Entry 6NJM (electron microscopy, 6.50 A resolution (low resolution: residue-level contacts below are approximate; hydrogen-bond / salt-bridge calls are withheld)); this record covers chains B and L of the 16 polymer chains in the assembly.

[Chain B]
Molecule: Glutamate receptor 2
Organism: Rattus norvegicus
UniProtKB: P19491 (GRIA2_RAT), isoform P19491-2; residues -20 to 862 here correspond to UniProt positions 1-883 (UniProt number = residue number + 21)
Chain sequence (883 residues; row label = number of the first residue in the row; numbers below 1 keep their minus sign (Met-20 is residue -20)):
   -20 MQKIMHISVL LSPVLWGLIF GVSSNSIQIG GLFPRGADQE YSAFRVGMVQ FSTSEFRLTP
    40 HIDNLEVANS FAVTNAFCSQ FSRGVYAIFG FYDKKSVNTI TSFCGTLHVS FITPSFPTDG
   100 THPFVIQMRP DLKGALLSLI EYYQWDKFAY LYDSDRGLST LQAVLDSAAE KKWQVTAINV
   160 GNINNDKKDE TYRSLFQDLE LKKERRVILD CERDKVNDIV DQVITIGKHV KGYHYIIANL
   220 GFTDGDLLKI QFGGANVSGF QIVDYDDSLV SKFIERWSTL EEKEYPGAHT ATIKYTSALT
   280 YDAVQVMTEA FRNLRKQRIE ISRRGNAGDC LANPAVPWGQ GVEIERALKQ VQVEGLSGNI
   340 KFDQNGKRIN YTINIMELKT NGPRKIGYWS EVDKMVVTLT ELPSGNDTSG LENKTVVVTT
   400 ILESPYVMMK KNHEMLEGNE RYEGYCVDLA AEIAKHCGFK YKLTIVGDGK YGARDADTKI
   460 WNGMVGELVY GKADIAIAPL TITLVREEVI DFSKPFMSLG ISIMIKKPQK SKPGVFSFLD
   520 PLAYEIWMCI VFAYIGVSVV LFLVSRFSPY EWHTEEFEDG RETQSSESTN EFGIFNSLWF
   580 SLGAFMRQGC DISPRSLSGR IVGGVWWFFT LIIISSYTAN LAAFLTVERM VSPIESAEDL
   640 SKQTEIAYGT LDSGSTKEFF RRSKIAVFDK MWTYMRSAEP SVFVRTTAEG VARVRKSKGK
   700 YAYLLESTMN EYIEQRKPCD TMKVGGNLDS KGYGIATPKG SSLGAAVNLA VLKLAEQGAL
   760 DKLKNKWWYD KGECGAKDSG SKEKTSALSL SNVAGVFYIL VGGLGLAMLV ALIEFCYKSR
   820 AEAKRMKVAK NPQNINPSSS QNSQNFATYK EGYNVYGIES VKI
Disordered / not traced: -20 to 3, 379-394, 549-568, 588-590, 826-862
Differences from the reference sequence: conflict Arg586 (Gln607 in P19491), Ala744 (Thr765 in P19491), Ala745 (Pro766 in P19491), Ala754 (Ser775 in P19491), Ala758 (Val779 in P19491)
Curated features (UniProtKB/Swiss-Prot):
  - region: Ala846 to Gly856 (Required for interaction with IQSEC1)
  - binding site (L-glutamate): Pro478, Thr480, Arg485, Ser654, Thr655, Glu705
  - site: Arg453 (Interaction with the cone snail toxin Con-ikot-ikot), Ile633 (Crucial to convey clamshell closure to channel opening), Arg660 (Interaction with the cone snail toxin Con-ikot-ikot), Lys752 (Interaction with the cone snail toxin Con-ikot-ikot)
  - modified residue: Ser662 (Phosphoserine), Ser696 (Phosphoserine), Ser839 (Phosphoserine), Ser842 (Phosphoserine), Tyr855 (Phosphotyrosine), Ser859 (Phosphoserine)
  - lipidation (S-palmitoyl cysteine): Cys589, Cys815
  - glycosylation (N-linked (GlcNAc...) asparagine): Asn235, Asn349, Asn385, Asn392
Cystine bridges: Cys57-Cys309, Cys718-Cys773
Covalent attachments: N-acetylglucosamine (NAG) linked to Asn235, Asn349
Ligand contacts: ZK1 ({[7-morpholin-4-yl-2,3-dioxo-6-(trifluoromethyl)-3,4-dihydroquinoxalin-1(2H)-yl]methyl}phosphonic acid): Glu402, Tyr450, Pro478, Leu479, Thr480, Arg485, Ser652, Gly653, Ser654, Thr655, Thr686, Met708, Tyr732
What the authors report for this chain:
  - self-association interface (contacts with another copy of this molecule): His208

[Chain L]
Molecule: 15F1 Fab heavy chain
Organism: Mus musculus
Notes: antibody fragment or engineered binder
Chain sequence (262 residues; numbered -19 to 242; the number before each row is that of its first residue; numbers below 1 keep their minus sign (Met-19 is residue -19)):
   -19 MVSAIVLYVL LAAAAHSAFA MQAQLKESGP GLVAPSQSLS ITCTVSGFSL TNYGVHWVRQ
    41 PPGKGLEWLG VIWAGGSTNY NSALMSRVSI SKDNSKSQVF LKMNSLQTDD TVMYYCARED
   101 YDYDWHFDVW GAGTTVTVSS AKTTPPSVYP LAPGSAAQTN SMVTLGCLVK GYFPEPVTVT
   161 WNSGSLSSGV HTFPAVLQSD LYTLSSSVTV PSSTWPSETV TCNVAHPASS TKVDKKLEVL
   221 FQGPGSGSAD TITIRGYVRD NR
Disordered / not traced: -19 to 1, 217-242

[How chain B and chain L interact]
Contacting residue pairs (12):
  Tyr20(B) with Asp102(L); Tyr103(L)
  Arg24(B) with Tyr101(L)
  Val28(B) with Asn32(L); Tyr101(L)
  Gln29(B) with Thr31(L)
  Ser31(B) with Trp53(L); Ser57(L)
  Ser33(B) with Ser57(L); Thr58(L)
  Pro39(B) with Tyr103(L)
  Ile41(B) with Tyr103(L)
Interface residues without a listed pair, chain B (10 interface residues in all): Met27, Thr32
Interface residues without a listed pair, chain L (13 interface residues in all): Tyr33, Ala54, Gly55, Asn59, Asp100

[Overview]
Chain B and chain L form an interface of 10 and 13 residues respectively. Ligands of chain B: compound ZK1.
N-acetylglucosamine is covalently linked to Asn235(B) and Asn349(B). From UniProt: 6 L-glutamate-binding
residues on chain B. The paper reports a self-association interface involving His208(B).
Chain B is Glutamate receptor 2 (Rattus norvegicus) and chain L is 15F1 Fab heavy chain (Mus musculus); the
structure, Architecture and subunit arrangement of native AMPA receptors, was determined by electron
microscopy.
